7E6T - chains B and A; structure by electron microscopy, 3.00 A resolution.

[Chain B (and A)]
Molecule: Extracellular calcium-sensing receptor
Source organism: Homo sapiens
Notes: chain A of this document is another copy of the same molecule, construct and numbering; everything in this record applies to it too
UniProtKB: P41180 (CASR_HUMAN); residues 20-870 here = UniProt positions 20-870
Sequence (862 residues; numbered 20 to 881; the number before each row is that of its first residue):
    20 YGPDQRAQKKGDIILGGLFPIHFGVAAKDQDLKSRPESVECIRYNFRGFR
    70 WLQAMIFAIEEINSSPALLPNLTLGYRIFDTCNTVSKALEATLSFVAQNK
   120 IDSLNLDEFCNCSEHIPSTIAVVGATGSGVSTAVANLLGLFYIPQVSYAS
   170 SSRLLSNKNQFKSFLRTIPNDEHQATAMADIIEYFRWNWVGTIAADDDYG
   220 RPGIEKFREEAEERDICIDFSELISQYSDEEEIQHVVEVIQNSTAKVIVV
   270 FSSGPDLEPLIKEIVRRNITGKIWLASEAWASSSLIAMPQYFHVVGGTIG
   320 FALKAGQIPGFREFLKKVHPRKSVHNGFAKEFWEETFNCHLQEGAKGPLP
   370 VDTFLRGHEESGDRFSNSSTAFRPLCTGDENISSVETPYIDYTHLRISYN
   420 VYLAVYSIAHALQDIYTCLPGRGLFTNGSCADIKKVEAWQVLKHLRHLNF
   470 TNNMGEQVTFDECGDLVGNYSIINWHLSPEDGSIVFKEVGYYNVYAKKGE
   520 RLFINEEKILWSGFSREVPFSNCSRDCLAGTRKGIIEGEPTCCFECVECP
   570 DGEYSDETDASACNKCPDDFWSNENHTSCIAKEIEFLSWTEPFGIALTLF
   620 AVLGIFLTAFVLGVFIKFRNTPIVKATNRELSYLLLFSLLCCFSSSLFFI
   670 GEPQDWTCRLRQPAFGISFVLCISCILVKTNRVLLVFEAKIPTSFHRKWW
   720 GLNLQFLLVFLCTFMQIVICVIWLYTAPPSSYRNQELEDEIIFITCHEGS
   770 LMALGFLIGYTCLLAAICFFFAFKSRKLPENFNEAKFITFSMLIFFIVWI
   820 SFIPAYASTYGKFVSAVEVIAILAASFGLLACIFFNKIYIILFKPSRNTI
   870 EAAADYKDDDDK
Disordered / not traced: 20-21, 125-127, 361-391, 709-721, 862-881 (chain A: 20-21, 361-391, 709-721, 862-881)
Construct notes: expression tag (871-881)
Disulfides: C60-C101, C236-C561, C542-C562, C546-C565, C568-C582, C661-C691
Covalent attachments: N-acetylglucosamine (NAG) linked to N488, N541
Bound ions: Ca2+ site 1 near T100 (its only coordinating residue here); Ca2+ site 2 near P188 (its only coordinating residue here); Ca2+ site 3 near D234 (its only coordinating residue here)
Ligand contacts: cyclomethyltryptophan (TCR): R66, T145, G146, S147, A168, S169, S170, S171, I187, Y218, E297, A298, I416
Swiss-Prot annotation at these positions:
  - region: F637 to R648 (Intracellular loop 1 (ICL1)), T699 to N722 (Intracellular loop 2 (ICL2)), F790 to K805 (Intracellular loop 3 (ICL3))
  - binding site (phosphate): R66 to W70, R415 to S417
  - binding site (Ca(2+)): I81, S84, L87, L88, T100, T145, S170, P188, D190, E231, D234, E297, Y489, G557
  - binding site (L-tryptophan): S147, A168, S170, E297
  - binding site (spermine): D238, S240
  - site: C482 (Important for ability of agonist AMG 416 to activate G-protein-coupled receptor activity)
  - glycosylation (N-linked (GlcNAc...) asparagine): N90, N130, N261, N287, N386, N400, N446, N468, N488, N541, N594
  - natural variant: G21 (G21R: In HHC1), Q27 (Q27R: Found in a patient with primary hyperparathyroidism detected at adulthood), K29 (K29E: In HYPOC1), P39 (P39A: In HHC1), F42 (F42S: In HHC1), K47 (K47N: In HYPOC1), S53 (S53P: In HHC1), P55 (P55L: In HHC1), R62 (R62M: In HHC1), R66 (R66C: In HHC1; R66H: In HHC1), I81 (I81M: In HHC1), T100 (T100I: In NSHPT), 82 further natural variant entries in UniProt
  - mutagenesis: K29 (K29A/N/E/D: Increased calcium sensitivity; K29R: Does not affect calcium sensitivity), L51 (L51A: Decreased calcium-induced G-protein-coupled receptor activity), R69 (R69E: Abolishes G-protein coupled receptor signaling pathway), W70 (W70A: Abolished calcium-induced G-protein-coupled receptor activity), N102 (N102I: Abolishes G-protein coupled receptor activity), T145 (T145A: Abolished calcium-induced G-protein-coupled receptor activity; T145I: Reduced calcium-induced G-protein-coupled receptor activity), S147 (S147A: Abolished calcium-induced G-protein-coupled receptor activity), S170 (S170A: Abolished calcium-induced G-protein-coupled receptor activity; S170K: Reduced calcium-induced G-protein-coupled receptor activity), D190 (D190A: Reduced calcium-induced G-protein-coupled receptor activity; D190K: Reduced calcium-induced G-protein-coupled receptor activity), Q193 (Q193A: Reduced calcium-induced G-protein-coupled receptor activity), D216 (D216A: Strongly reduced calcium-induced G-protein-coupled receptor activity), Y218 (Y218A: Abolished calcium-induced G-protein-coupled receptor activity; Y218S: Abolished calcium-induced G-protein-coupled receptor activity), 29 further mutagenesis entries in UniProt
What the authors report for this chain:
  - Ca2+ coordination: P188, D190, D234, Y489
  - binding site for cyclomethyltryptophan: S170, E297
  - binding site for cyclomethyltryptophan: T145, S147, Y218 (proposed by the authors, not directly observed)
  - self-association interface (contacts with another copy of this molecule); pairs are residue here / residue on that copy: P823-P823, L112, L156, L159
  - contacts within the chain: W590-E759, K601-E759
  - conformationally variable residues (loop rearrangement): E759
  - mutagenesis - D190K, W590E, K601E, D758DEL/E759DEL, F789A, F792A, P823R: decreased signaling in response to Ca2+
  - mutagenesis - W590E, K601E: decreased expression

[Chain B / chain A interface]
Pairs across the interface (70):
  R25(B) - D126(A)  salt bridge
  Q49(B) - R465(A)  hydrogen bond (backbone-side chain)
  D50(B) - K462(A)
  L51(B) - W458(A)
  L51(B) - K462(A)
  L51(B) - R465(A)
  K52(B) - L443(A)
  K52(B) - F444(A)
  K52(B) - T445(A)  hydrogen bond (backbone-backbone)
  S53(B) - W458(A)
  P55(B) - Y161(A)  hydrophobic
  S105(B) - L159(A)
  L108(B) - L156(A)  hydrophobic
  L108(B) - L159(A)  hydrophobic
  E109(B) - L123(A)
  E109(B) - L159(A)
  L112(B) - L112(A)  hydrophobic
  L112(B) - K119(A)
  L112(B) - L123(A)  hydrophobic
  S113(B) - N124(A)
  K119(B) - L112(A)
  K119(B) - K119(A)
  L123(B) - E109(A)
  L123(B) - S113(A)
  C129(B) - C131(A)  hydrophobic
  N130(B) - N130(A)
  C131(B) - E127(A)
  S132(B) - E127(A)  hydrogen bond
  H134(B) - E127(A)  salt bridge
  N155(B) - L108(A)
  L156(B) - L112(A)  hydrophobic
  L159(B) - S105(A)
  L159(B) - L108(A)  hydrophobic
  L159(B) - E109(A)
  Y161(B) - Q49(A)
  Y161(B) - P55(A)  hydrophobic
  N178(B) - Y246(A)
  R227(B) - R227(A)
  Y246(B) - N178(A)
  L443(B) - K52(A)  hydrogen bond (backbone-side chain)
  F444(B) - K52(A)
  T445(B) - K52(A)
  W458(B) - L51(A)
  W458(B) - K52(A)
  W458(B) - S53(A)
  W458(B) - R54(A)
  L461(B) - L51(A)  hydrophobic
  K462(B) - D50(A)
  R465(B) - Q49(A)
  R465(B) - D50(A)
  R465(B) - L51(A)
  R551(B) - R551(A)
  K552(B) - I554(A)
  I554(B) - K552(A)
  I554(B) - I554(A)  hydrophobic
  I554(B) - S580(A)  hydrogen bond (backbone-side chain)
  E556(B) - K552(A)  salt bridge
  E556(B) - S580(A)
  E558(B) - T560(A)  hydrogen bond (backbone-side chain)
  P559(B) - T560(A)
  T560(B) - E558(A)
  T560(B) - T560(A)  hydrogen bond (backbone-side chain)
  S580(B) - I554(A)  hydrogen bond (side chain-backbone)
  S580(B) - E556(A)
  S820(B) - S820(A)
  A824(B) - P823(A)  hydrophobic
  S827(B) - S827(A)  hydrogen bond (backbone-side chain)
  S827(B) - T828(A)
  T828(B) - S827(A)
  Y829(B) - S827(A)
Other interface residues (no listed pair), chain B (61 interface residues in all): R54, V104, A116, N124, F128, R172, L173, D215, R220, E224, D234, L242, E456, G557, P823
Other interface residues (no listed pair), chain A (62 interface residues in all): V104, A116, C129, S132, N155, R172, L173, Q179, D215, R220, E224, D234, E456, L461, G553, G557, I819, A824, A826, Y829

[Overview]
The interface between chain B and chain A involves 61 residues on one side and 62 on the other, with 9
hydrogen bonds and 3 salt bridges. Polar pairs include R25(B)-D126(A), H134(B)-E127(A) and E556(B)-K552(A).
The paper reports a binding site for cyclomethyltryptophan at S170(B), E297(B) and T145(B) among others;
D190K, W590E and K601E of chain B, among others, reduce signaling in response to Ca2+; 7 substitutions were
tested in all.
Chain B and chain A are both Extracellular calcium-sensing receptor (Homo sapiens); the structure, Structural
insights into the activation of human calcium-sensing receptor, was determined by electron microscopy,
deposited together with 7E6U.
